Entry 6J9E (electron microscopy, 3.41 A resolution); this record covers chains C and H of the 10 polymer chains in the assembly.

# Chain C
Protein: DNA-directed RNA polymerase subunit beta
Organism: Xanthomonas oryzae pv. oryzae PXO99A
Notes: EC 2.7.7.6
UniProt: B2SQQ1 (RPOB_XANOP); numbering as in UniProt (aligned over 1-1383)
Amino-acid sequence (1383 residues; row label = number of the first residue in the row):
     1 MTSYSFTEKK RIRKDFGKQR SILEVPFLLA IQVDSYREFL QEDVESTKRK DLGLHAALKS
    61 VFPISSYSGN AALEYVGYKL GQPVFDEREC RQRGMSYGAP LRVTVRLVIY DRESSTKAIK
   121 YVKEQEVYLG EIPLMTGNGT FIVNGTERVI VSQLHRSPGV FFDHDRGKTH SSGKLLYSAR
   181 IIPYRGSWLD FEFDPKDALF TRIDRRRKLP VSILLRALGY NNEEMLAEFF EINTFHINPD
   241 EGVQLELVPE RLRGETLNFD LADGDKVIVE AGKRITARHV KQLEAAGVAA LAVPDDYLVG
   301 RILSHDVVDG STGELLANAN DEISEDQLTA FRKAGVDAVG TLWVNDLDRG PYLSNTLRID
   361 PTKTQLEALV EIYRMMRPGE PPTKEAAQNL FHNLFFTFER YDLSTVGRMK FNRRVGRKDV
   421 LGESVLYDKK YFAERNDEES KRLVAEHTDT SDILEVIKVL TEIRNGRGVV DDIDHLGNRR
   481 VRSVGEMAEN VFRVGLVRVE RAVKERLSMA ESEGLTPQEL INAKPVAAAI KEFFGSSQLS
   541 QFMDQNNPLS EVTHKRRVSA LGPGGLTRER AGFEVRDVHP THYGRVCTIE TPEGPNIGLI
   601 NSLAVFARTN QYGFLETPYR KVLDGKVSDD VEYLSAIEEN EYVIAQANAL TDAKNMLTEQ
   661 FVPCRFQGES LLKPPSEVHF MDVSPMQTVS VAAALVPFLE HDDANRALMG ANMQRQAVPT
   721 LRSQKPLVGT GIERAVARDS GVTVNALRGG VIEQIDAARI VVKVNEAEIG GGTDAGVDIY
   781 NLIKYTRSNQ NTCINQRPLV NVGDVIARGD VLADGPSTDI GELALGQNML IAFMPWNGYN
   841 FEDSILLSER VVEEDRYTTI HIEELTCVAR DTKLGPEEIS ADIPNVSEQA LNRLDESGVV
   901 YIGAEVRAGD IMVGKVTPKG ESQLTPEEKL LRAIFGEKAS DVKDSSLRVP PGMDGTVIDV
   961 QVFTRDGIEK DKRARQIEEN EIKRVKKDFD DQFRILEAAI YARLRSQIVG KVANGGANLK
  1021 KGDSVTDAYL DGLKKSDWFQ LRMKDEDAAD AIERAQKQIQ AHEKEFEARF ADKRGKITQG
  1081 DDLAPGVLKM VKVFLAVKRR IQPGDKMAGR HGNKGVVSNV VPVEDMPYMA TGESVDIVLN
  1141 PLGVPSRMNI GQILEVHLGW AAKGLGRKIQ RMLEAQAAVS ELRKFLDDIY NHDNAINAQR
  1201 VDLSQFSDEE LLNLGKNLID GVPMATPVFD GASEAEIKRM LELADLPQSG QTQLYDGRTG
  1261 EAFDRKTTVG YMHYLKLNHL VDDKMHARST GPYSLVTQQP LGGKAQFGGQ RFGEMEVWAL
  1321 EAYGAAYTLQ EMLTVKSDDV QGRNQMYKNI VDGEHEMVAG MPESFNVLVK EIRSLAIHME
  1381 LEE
Not modelled in the structure: 1-2, 44-48, 238-242, 256-276, 511-514, 770-774, 921-924, 951-952, 1011-1051, 1194-1198, 1383

# Chain H
Molecule: 29-nt DNA strand
Sequence (29 nucleotides; numbered 1 to 29; the number before each row is that of its first residue):
     1 GGGCTACCTC TCCATGACGG CGAATACCC
Not modelled in the structure: 7-13

# Chain C / chain H interface
Pairs across the interface - 13 pairs, chain C then chain H:
  Arg156(C) - DG16(H)  salt bridge to the phosphate
  Arg180(C) - DG16(H)  salt bridge to the phosphate
  Gly186(C) - DT15(H)  base contact
  Trp188(C) - DT15(H)  stacking on the base
  Trp188(C) - DG16(H)  phosphate contact
  Asp204(C) - DT15(H)  base contact
  Ile473(C) - DG16(H)  base contact
  Arg479(C) - DG16(H)  hydrogen bond to the base
  Pro563(C) - DA14(H)  sugar contact
  Leu566(C) - DG16(H)  sugar contact
  Arg570(C) - DA17(H)  phosphate contact
  Ala571(C) - DC18(H)  sugar contact
  Val575(C) - DG16(H)  base contact
Also at the interface, not in a pair above, chain C (17 interface residues in all): Leu154, His155, Gly564, Gly565, Thr567

# Overview
17 residues of chain C face 5 of chain H across their interface; the contacts include 1 hydrogen bond, 2 salt
bridges and 1 aromatic stacking contact. Polar pairs include Arg479(C)-DG16(H), Arg156(C)-DG16(H) and
Arg180(C)-DG16(H).
Chain C is DNA-directed RNA polymerase subunit beta (Xanthomonas oryzae pv. oryzae PXO99A) and chain H is a
29-nt DNA strand; the structure, Cryo-EM structure of Xanthomonos oryzae transcription elongation complex with
NusA and the bacteriophage protein P7, was determined by electron microscopy together with 6J9F from the same
study.
